6WC3 - chains A and B; structure by X-ray diffraction, 3.20 A resolution.

Chain A:
Name: Protein transport protein TIP20
Organism: Ashbya gossypii (strain ATCC 10895 / CBS 109.51 / FGSC 9923 / NRRL Y-1056)
Reference sequence: Q75B58 (Q75B58_ASHGO); residue numbers follow UniProt; this construct covers 86-672
Chain sequence (589 residues; row label = number of the first residue in the row):
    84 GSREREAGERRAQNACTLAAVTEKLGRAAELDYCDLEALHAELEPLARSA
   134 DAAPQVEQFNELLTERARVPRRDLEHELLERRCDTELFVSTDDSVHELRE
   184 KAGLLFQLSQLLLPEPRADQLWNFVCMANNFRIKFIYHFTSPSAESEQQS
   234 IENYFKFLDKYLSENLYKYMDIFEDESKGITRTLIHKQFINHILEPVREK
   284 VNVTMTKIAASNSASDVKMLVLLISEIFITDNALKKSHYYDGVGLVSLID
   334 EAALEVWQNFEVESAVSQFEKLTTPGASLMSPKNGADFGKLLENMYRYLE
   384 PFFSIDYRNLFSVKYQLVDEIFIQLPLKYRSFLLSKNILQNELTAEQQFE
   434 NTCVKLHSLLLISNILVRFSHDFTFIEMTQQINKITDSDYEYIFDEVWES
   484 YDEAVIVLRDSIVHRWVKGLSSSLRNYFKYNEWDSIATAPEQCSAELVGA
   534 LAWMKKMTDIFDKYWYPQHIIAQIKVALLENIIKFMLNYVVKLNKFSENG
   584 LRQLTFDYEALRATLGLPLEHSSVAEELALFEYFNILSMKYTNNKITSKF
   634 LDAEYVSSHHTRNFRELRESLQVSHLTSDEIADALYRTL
Disordered / not traced: 84-89, 224-229
Construct notes: expression tag (84-85)

Chain B:
Name: Protein transport protein SEC20
Organism: Ashbya gossypii (strain ATCC 10895 / CBS 109.51 / FGSC 9923 / NRRL Y-1056)
Reference sequence: Q753G8 (Q753G8_ASHGO); numbering as in UniProt (aligned over 1-136)
Chain sequence (139 residues; each row starts with the number of its first residue; numbers below 1 keep their minus sign (Met-2 is residue -2)):
    -2 MGSMPYATQLALLQDELLDMLEPRDGEGLRTADIIDKTLRFRELLGCYRL
    48 QVEKSTRQLELPRQVRTAAALRGAHAPASQAPALAQLLLWERFLADYRRR
    98 LDAAIVHEHEATAARQLQARPTAARAPRAPMTAKDRLLA
Disordered / not traced: -2 to -1, 56-74, 113-136
Construct notes: initiating methionine (-2); expression tag (-1 to 0)

Chain A / chain B interface:
Pairs across the interface (42):
  Tyr322(A) - Ala110(B)
  Tyr322(A) - Arg112(B)
  Asn447(A) - Leu36(B)
  Val450(A) - Leu36(B)  hydrophobic
  Arg451(A) - Ile32(B)
  Arg451(A) - Asp33(B)  salt bridge
  Arg451(A) - Leu36(B)
  His454(A) - Ile32(B)
  His454(A) - Leu98(B)
  His454(A) - Asp99(B)  salt bridge
  His454(A) - Ile102(B)
  Phe456(A) - His106(B)
  Ile459(A) - Asp99(B)
  Ile459(A) - Val103(B)  hydrophobic
  Glu460(A) - Val103(B)
  Glu474(A) - Arg96(B)  salt bridge
  Tyr475(A) - Arg95(B)
  Tyr475(A) - Asp99(B)  hydrogen bond
  Pro550(A) - Glu40(B)
  Gln551(A) - Glu40(B)  hydrogen bond (backbone-side chain)
  Gln551(A) - Leu41(B)
  Gln551(A) - Cys44(B)
  His552(A) - Arg39(B)  hydrogen bond
  His552(A) - Glu40(B)
  His552(A) - Gly43(B)
  His552(A) - Cys44(B)
  Ala555(A) - Leu47(B)
  Gln556(A) - Leu47(B)
  Glu563(A) - Lys51(B)  salt bridge
  His604(A) - Met1(B)  hydrogen bond (side chain-backbone)
  His604(A) - Pro2(B)
  His604(A) - Tyr3(B)
  Ser605(A) - Gln48(B)
  Val607(A) - Lys51(B)
  Ala608(A) - Lys51(B)  hydrogen bond (backbone-backbone)
  Ala608(A) - Ser52(B)
  Ala608(A) - Thr53(B)
  Ala608(A) - Arg54(B)
  Glu609(A) - Arg54(B)  salt bridge
  Ala612(A) - Arg54(B)
  His658(A) - Arg54(B)  hydrogen bond (backbone-side chain)
  Glu663(A) - Arg54(B)  salt bridge
Interface residues without a listed pair, chain A (30 interface residues in all): Ser453, Trp548, Val559, Pro601, Leu602, Glu603
Interface residues without a listed pair, chain B (28 interface residues in all): Arg46, Thr109
From the paper, about this interface:
  - pairs named by the authors: Ile459(A)-Ile102(B) (hydrophobic contact), Ala555(A)-Leu47(B) (hydrophobic contact)

Summary:
30 residues of chain A and 28 residues of chain B are in contact; the contacts include 6 hydrogen bonds and 6
salt bridges. Polar contacts include Arg451(A)-Asp33(B), His454(A)-Asp99(B) and Glu474(A)-Arg96(B). The paper
describes hydrophobic contacts between Ile459(A) and Ile102(B) and Ala555(A) and Leu47(B).
Chain A is Protein transport protein TIP20 and chain B is Protein transport protein SEC20, both from Ashbya
gossypii (strain ATCC 10895 / CBS 109.51 / FGSC 9923 / NRRL Y-1056); the structure, Crystal structure of the
SNARE Sec20 bound to Dsl1 complex subunit Tip20, was determined by X-ray diffraction.
